Entry 5GKE (X-ray diffraction, 2.40 A resolution); this record covers chains A and C of the 4 polymer chains in the assembly.

Chain A:
Name: Endonuclease EndoMS
Source organism: Thermococcus kodakarensis KOD1
Notes: EC 3.1.-.-
UniProtKB: Q5JER9 (NUCS_THEKO); residues 1-252 here = UniProt positions 1-252
Sequence (252 residues; row label = number of the first residue in the row):
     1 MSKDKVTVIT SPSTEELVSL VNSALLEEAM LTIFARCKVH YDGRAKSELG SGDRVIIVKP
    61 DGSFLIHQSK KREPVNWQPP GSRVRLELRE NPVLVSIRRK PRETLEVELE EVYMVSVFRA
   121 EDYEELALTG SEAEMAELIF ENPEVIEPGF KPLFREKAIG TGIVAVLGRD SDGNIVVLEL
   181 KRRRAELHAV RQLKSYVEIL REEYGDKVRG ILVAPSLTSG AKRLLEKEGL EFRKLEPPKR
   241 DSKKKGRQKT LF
Unresolved in the structure: 1, 241-252
Sequence notes: engineered mutation Ala165 (Asp in Q5JER9)
Ion coordination: Mg2+: Glu179, Gln192 (shared with DC6(C) of chain C; 1 residue of chain D)

Chain C:
Molecule: 15-nt DNA strand
Sequence (15 nucleotides; each row starts with the number of its first residue):
     1 CGCTACATGT CGTCC
Ion coordination: Mg2+ site 1: DC6 (shared with Glu179(A), Gln192(A) of chain A; 1 residue of chain D)

How chain A and chain C interact:
Contacting residue pairs (51):
  Tyr41(A) - DT8(C)  hydrogen bond to the base
  Arg44(A) - DT8(C)  hydrogen bond to the base
  Arg44(A) - DG9(C)  salt bridge to the phosphate
  Arg44(A) - DT10(C)  salt bridge to the phosphate
  Ala45(A) - DT8(C)  sugar contact
  Lys71(A) - DC11(C)  phosphate contact
  Lys71(A) - DG12(C)  salt bridge to the phosphate
  Arg72(A) - DT10(C)  sugar contact
  Arg72(A) - DC11(C)  hydrogen bond to the phosphate
  Glu73(A) - DT10(C)  sugar contact
  Glu73(A) - DC11(C)  phosphate contact
  Val75(A) - DT8(C)  base contact
  Asn76(A) - DT8(C)  hydrogen bond to the base
  Trp77(A) - DT8(C)  hydrogen bond to the base
  Trp77(A) - DG9(C)  phosphate contact
  Trp77(A) - DT10(C)  hydrogen bond to the phosphate
  Pro79(A) - DT10(C)  phosphate contact
  Pro80(A) - DC11(C)  phosphate contact
  Lys100(A) - DC1(C)  hydrogen bond to the phosphate
  Lys100(A) - DG2(C)  salt bridge to the phosphate
  Glu103(A) - DT8(C)  base contact
  Leu126(A) - DT8(C)  base contact
  Leu128(A) - DT8(C)  phosphate contact
  Ser131(A) - DA7(C)  phosphate contact
  Glu132(A) - DC6(C)  sugar contact
  Glu132(A) - DA7(C)  hydrogen bond to the phosphate
  Gly162(A) - DA5(C)  phosphate contact
  Ile163(A) - DT4(C)  phosphate contact
  Ile163(A) - DA5(C)  hydrogen bond to the phosphate
  Glu179(A) - DC6(C)  phosphate contact
  Lys181(A) - DC6(C)  salt bridge to the phosphate
  Arg182(A) - DA7(C)  phosphate contact
  Arg182(A) - DT8(C)  sugar contact
  Arg182(A) - DG9(C)  salt bridge to the phosphate
  Arg183(A) - DG9(C)  salt bridge to the phosphate
  Arg183(A) - DT10(C)  base contact
  Arg184(A) - DG2(C)  phosphate contact
  Arg184(A) - DC3(C)  salt bridge to the phosphate
  Glu186(A) - DT4(C)  base contact
  Leu187(A) - DT4(C)  phosphate contact
  Leu187(A) - DA5(C)  phosphate contact
  His188(A) - DC6(C)  phosphate contact
  Arg191(A) - DA5(C)  salt bridge to the phosphate
  Gln192(A) - DA5(C)  sugar contact
  Gln192(A) - DC6(C)  hydrogen bond to the phosphate
  Tyr196(A) - DA5(C)  hydrogen bond to the phosphate
  Thr218(A) - DC3(C)  phosphate contact
  Thr218(A) - DT4(C)  hydrogen bond to the phosphate
  Ser219(A) - DC3(C)  hydrogen bond to the phosphate
  Gly220(A) - DT4(C)  hydrogen bond to the phosphate
  Arg223(A) - DT4(C)  salt bridge to the phosphate
Interface residues without a listed pair, chain A (40 interface residues in all): Ser47, Gln78, Ala133, Leu180, Leu217, Ala221

Summary:
40 residues of chain A face 12 of chain C across their interface; the contacts include 14 hydrogen bonds and
10 salt bridges. Among the polar pairs are Tyr41(A)-DT8(C), Arg44(A)-DT8(C) and Asn76(A)-DT8(C). Glu179(A),
Gln192(A) and DC6(C) form the Mg2+ site 1.
Chain A is Endonuclease EndoMS (Thermococcus kodakarensis KOD1) and chain C is a 15-nt DNA strand; the
structure, Structure of EndoMS-dsDNA1 complex, was determined by X-ray diffraction together with 5GKF, 5GKG,
5GKH, 5GKI and 5GKJ from the same study.
